Entry 7OWU (X-ray diffraction, 2.08 A resolution); this record covers chains A and C.

[Chain A]
Molecule: Glycylpeptide N-tetradecanoyltransferase 1
Organism: Homo sapiens
Notes: EC 2.3.1.97
Reference sequence: P30419 (NMT1_HUMAN); residues 99-496 here = UniProt positions 99-496
Chain sequence (402 residues; row label = number of the first residue in the row):
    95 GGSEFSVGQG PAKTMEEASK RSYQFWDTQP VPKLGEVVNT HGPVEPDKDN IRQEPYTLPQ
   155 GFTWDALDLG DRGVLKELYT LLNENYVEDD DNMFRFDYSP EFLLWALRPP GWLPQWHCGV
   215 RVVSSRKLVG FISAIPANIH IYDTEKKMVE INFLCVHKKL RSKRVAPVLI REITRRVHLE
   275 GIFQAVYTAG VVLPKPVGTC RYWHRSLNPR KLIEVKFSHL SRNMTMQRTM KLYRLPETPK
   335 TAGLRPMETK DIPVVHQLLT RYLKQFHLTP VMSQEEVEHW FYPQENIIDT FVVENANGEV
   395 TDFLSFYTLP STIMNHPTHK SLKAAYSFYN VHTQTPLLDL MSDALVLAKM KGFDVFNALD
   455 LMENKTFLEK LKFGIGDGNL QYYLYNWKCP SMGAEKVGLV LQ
Unresolved in the structure: 95-105
Differences from the reference sequence: expression tag (95-98)
Residues lining bound ligands: coenzyme A (COA): Tyr117, Gln118, Phe119, Trp120, Asn179, Tyr180, Val181, Leu248, Cys249, Val250, Arg255, Ser256, Lys257, Arg258, Val259, Ala260, Pro261, Ile264, Ala283, Val285, Leu287
Swiss-Prot annotation at these positions:
  - binding site (tetradecanoyl-CoA): Gln118, Phe119, Trp120, Phe247, Leu248, Cys249, Val250, Ser256, Arg258, Val259, Ala260
  - mutagenesis: Tyr180 (Y180P: Abolished glycine- and lysine-myristoyltransferase activities), Val181 (V181L: Reduced glycine N-myristoyltransferase activity), Tyr192 (Y192A: Reduced glycine N-myristoyltransferase activity), Gly492 (G492D/K: Reduced activity)
From the paper describing this entry:
  - catalytic residues: Gln496 (citing earlier work)

[Chain C]
Molecule: Ala-asn-cys-phe-ser-lys-pro-arg
Chain sequence (8 residues; row label = number of the first residue in the row):
     2 ANCFSKPR
Glycans and other covalent adducts: myristic acid (MYR) linked to Ala2

[Interface between chain A and chain C]
Pairs across the interface (45; chain A residue first):
  Tyr180(A) - Ala2(C)
  Val181(A) - Ala2(C)  hydrophobic
  Val181(A) - Asn3(C)
  Val181(A) - Phe5(C)
  Asp183(A) - Phe5(C)
  Asp183(A) - Lys7(C)  salt bridge
  Asp185(A) - Lys7(C)  salt bridge
  Met187(A) - Lys7(C)
  Phe188(A) - Phe5(C)  hydrophobic
  Phe190(A) - Asn3(C)
  Phe190(A) - Cys4(C)
  Phe190(A) - Phe5(C)  hydrophobic
  Tyr192(A) - Asn3(C)
  Asn246(A) - Ala2(C)
  Thr282(A) - Ala2(C)  hydrogen bond (backbone-backbone)
  Ala283(A) - Ala2(C)  hydrogen bond (backbone-backbone)
  Gly284(A) - Cys4(C)
  Tyr296(A) - Asn3(C)  hydrogen bond
  Tyr296(A) - Cys4(C)
  Tyr296(A) - Ser6(C)
  His298(A) - Ser6(C)  hydrogen bond
  His298(A) - Lys7(C)  hydrogen bond (side chain-backbone)
  His298(A) - Pro8(C)
  Phe311(A) - Phe5(C)  hydrophobic
  Phe311(A) - Ser6(C)
  Phe311(A) - Lys7(C)
  Phe311(A) - Pro8(C)
  Ser312(A) - Pro8(C)
  His313(A) - Arg9(C)
  Tyr401(A) - Asn3(C)  hydrogen bond
  Ser405(A) - Phe5(C)
  Tyr420(A) - Asn3(C)
  Ile469(A) - Pro8(C)
  Ile469(A) - Arg9(C)  hydrogen bond (backbone-backbone)
  Gly470(A) - Ser6(C)
  Gly470(A) - Lys7(C)
  Gly470(A) - Arg9(C)
  Asp471(A) - Ser6(C)  hydrogen bond (backbone-side chain)
  Asp471(A) - Lys7(C)  salt bridge
  Gly472(A) - Ser6(C)  hydrogen bond (backbone-side chain)
  Asn473(A) - Cys4(C)  hydrogen bond (backbone-side chain)
  Leu474(A) - Ala2(C)
  Leu474(A) - Asn3(C)
  Leu474(A) - Cys4(C)
  Gln496(A) - Asn3(C)  hydrogen bond (backbone-side chain)
Interface residues without a listed pair, chain A (31 interface residues in all): Glu182, Arg295, Lys310, Leu403

[Overview]
31 residues of chain A and 8 residues of chain C are in contact, with 11 hydrogen bonds and 3 salt bridges.
Among the polar pairs are Asp183(A)-Lys7(C), Asp185(A)-Lys7(C) and Asp471(A)-Lys7(C). Ligands of chain A:
coenzyme A. Covalently linked myristic acid: at Ala2(C). The paper reports the catalytic residue Gln496(A).
Chain A is Glycylpeptide N-tetradecanoyltransferase 1 (Homo sapiens) and chain C is
Ala-asn-cys-phe-ser-lys-pro-arg; the structure, HsNMT1 in complex with both CoA and Myr-ANCFSKPR peptide, was
determined by X-ray diffraction (same publication as 7OWM, 7OWN, 7OWO, 7OWP and 7OWQ).
